Entry 6AVF (X-ray diffraction, 2.03 A resolution); this record covers chains A and B of the 5 polymer chains in the assembly.

Chain A:
Name: T-cell receptor alpha variable 4, TCR alpha chain
From: Homo sapiens
Reference sequence: A0A0B4J268 (A0A0B4J268_HUMAN); residues 3-94 here correspond to UniProt positions 18-109 (UniProt number = residue number + 15)
Chain sequence (207 residues; row label = number of the first residue in the row):
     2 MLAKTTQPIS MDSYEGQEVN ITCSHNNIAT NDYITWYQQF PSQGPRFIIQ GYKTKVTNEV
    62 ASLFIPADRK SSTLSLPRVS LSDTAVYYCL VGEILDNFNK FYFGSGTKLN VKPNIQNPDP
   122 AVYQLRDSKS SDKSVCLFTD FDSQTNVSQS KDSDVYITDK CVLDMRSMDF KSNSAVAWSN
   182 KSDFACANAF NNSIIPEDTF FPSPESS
Not modelled in the structure: 2, 205-208
Construct notes: initiating methionine (2)
Cystine bridges: Cys-24/Cys-90, Cys-137/Cys-187

Chain B:
Name: T-cell receptor beta variable 28, TCR beta chain
From: Homo sapiens
Reference sequence: A0A5B6 (A0A5B6_HUMAN); residues 1-95 here correspond to UniProt positions 20-114 (UniProt number = residue number + 19)
Chain sequence (244 residues; each row starts with the number of its first residue; numbering starts at 0):
     0 MDVKVTQSSR YLVKRTGEKV FLECVQDMDH ENMFWYRQDP GLGLRLIYFS YDVKMKEKGD
    60 IPEGYSVSRE KKERFSLILE SASTNQTSMY LCASSQRQEG DTQYFGPGTR LTVLEDLKNV
   120 FPPEVAVFEP SEAEISHTQK ATLVCLATGF YPDHVELSWW VNGKEVHSGV CTDPQPLKEQ
   180 PALNDSRYAL SSRLRVSATF WQNPRNHFRC QVQFYGLSEN DEWTQDRAKP VTQIVSAEAW
   240 GRAD
Not modelled in the structure: 0-1
Construct notes: initiating methionine (0); conflict Gln-95 (Leu114 in A0A5B6)
Swiss-Prot annotation at these positions:
  - glycosylation: Asn-84 (N-linked (GlcNAc...) asparagine)
Cystine bridges: Cys-23/Cys-91, Cys-144/Cys-209

Interface between chain A and chain B:
Inter-chain disulfides: Cys-162(A)/Cys-170(B)
Residue-residue contacts (99; chain A residue first):
  Thr-36(A) with Asp-100(B)
  Tyr-38(A) with Asp-100(B), hydrogen bond (side chain-backbone); Thr-101(B); Gln-102(B), hydrogen bond (side chain-backbone)
  Gln-40(A) with Gln-37(B), hydrogen bond
  Gly-45(A) with Leu-90(B); Gly-105(B)
  Pro-46(A) with Leu-43(B), hydrophobic; Phe-104(B)
  Phe-48(A) with Thr-101(B)
  Gln-51(A) with Asp-100(B)
  Tyr-89(A) with Gln-37(B), hydrogen bond; Leu-43(B)
  Ile-95(A) with Phe-33(B), hydrophobic; Gly-99(B); Asp-100(B)
  Leu-96(A) with Arg-96(B)
  Asp-97(A) with Phe-48(B); Tyr-50(B); Arg-96(B), salt bridge
  Asn-98(A) with Phe-48(B); Tyr-50(B); Glu-56(B)
  Asn-100(A) with Phe-33(B); Leu-45(B); Phe-48(B)
  Phe-102(A) with Asp-100(B); Gln-102(B)
  Tyr-103(A) with Asp-59(B)
  Phe-104(A) with Tyr-35(B); Leu-43(B); Phe-104(B), hydrophobic
  Gly-105(A) with Gly-42(B); Leu-43(B)
  Ser-106(A) with Gly-40(B), hydrogen bond (side chain-backbone); Leu-41(B); Gly-42(B)
  Asp-120(A) with His-136(B), salt bridge
  Tyr-124(A) with Ser-130(B); Ala-132(B); Glu-133(B); His-136(B); Thr-137(B)
  Gln-125(A) with Ser-130(B)
  Leu-126(A) with Phe-127(B); Glu-128(B); Thr-141(B); Val-143(B), hydrophobic
  Arg-127(A) with Phe-127(B); Glu-128(B), hydrogen bond (backbone-backbone)
  Asp-128(A) with Val-126(B); Phe-127(B)
  Ser-129(A) with Val-126(B), hydrogen bond (backbone-backbone); Glu-128(B), hydrogen bond; Glu-237(B), hydrogen bond (side chain-backbone); Ala-238(B)
  Lys-134(A) with Phe-127(B); Thr-147(B)
  Val-136(A) with Phe-127(B), hydrophobic; Leu-145(B), hydrophobic
  Leu-138(A) with Thr-141(B)
  Thr-140(A) with Arg-194(B)
  Asp-141(A) with Thr-137(B); Arg-194(B), salt bridge
  Gln-150(A) with Leu-176(B)
  Tyr-157(A) with Leu-176(B), hydrophobic; Lys-177(B); Glu-178(B), hydrogen bond (side chain-backbone)
  Ile-158(A) with Leu-176(B)
  Thr-159(A) with Asp-172(B); Ser-190(B); Arg-192(B)
  Asp-160(A) with Arg-192(B), hydrogen bond (backbone-side chain)
  Cys-162(A) with Cys-170(B), disulfide; Thr-171(B), hydrogen bond (side chain-backbone); Asp-172(B); Arg-192(B)
  Val-163(A) with Cys-170(B), hydrogen bond (backbone-side chain)
  Leu-164(A) with Gly-168(B); Arg-194(B)
  Asp-165(A) with Ser-167(B); Gly-168(B), hydrogen bond (backbone-backbone)
  Met-166(A) with Lys-139(B); Gly-168(B); Arg-194(B); Val-195(B)
  Arg-167(A) with Ser-167(B)
  Met-169(A) with Lys-139(B)
  Phe-171(A) with Lys-139(B); Arg-194(B)
  Ser-173(A) with Arg-194(B), hydrogen bond
  Ser-175(A) with Arg-192(B), hydrogen bond
  Ala-176(A) with Arg-192(B)
  Val-177(A) with Ser-190(B); Arg-192(B)
  Trp-179(A) with Leu-145(B), hydrophobic; Ala-188(B), hydrophobic
  Phe-201(A) with His-136(B)
  Pro-203(A) with Ala-132(B), hydrophobic
Interface residues without a listed pair, chain A (57 interface residues in all): Tyr-34, Ser-43, Gly-93, Asp-133, Ser-135, Ser-154, Lys-161
Interface residues without a listed pair, chain B (54 interface residues in all): Pro-106, Ala-125, Pro-129, Val-169, Pro-173, Ser-196

In short:
57 residues of chain A face 54 of chain B across their interface, with 1 disulfide bond, 16 hydrogen bonds and
3 salt bridges. Among the polar pairs are Asp-97(A)/Arg-96(B), Asp-120(A)/His-136(B) and
Asp-141(A)/Arg-194(B).
Chain A is T-cell receptor alpha variable 4, TCR alpha chain and chain B is T-cell receptor beta variable 28,
TCR beta chain, both from Homo sapiens; the structure, Crystal structure of the KFJ5 TCR-NY-ESO-1-HLA-B*07:02
complex, was determined by X-ray diffraction together with 6AT5, 6AT6 and 6AVG from the same study.
